Entry 8ID7 (X-ray diffraction, 2.65 A resolution); this record covers chain A.

# Chain A
Molecule: Probable dehydratase YbiW
From: Escherichia coli str. K-12 substr. MG1655
Notes: EC 4.2.1.-
UniProt: P75793 (GRE2_ECOLI); numbering as in UniProt (aligned over 1-810)
Sequence (810 residues; row label = number of the first residue in the row):
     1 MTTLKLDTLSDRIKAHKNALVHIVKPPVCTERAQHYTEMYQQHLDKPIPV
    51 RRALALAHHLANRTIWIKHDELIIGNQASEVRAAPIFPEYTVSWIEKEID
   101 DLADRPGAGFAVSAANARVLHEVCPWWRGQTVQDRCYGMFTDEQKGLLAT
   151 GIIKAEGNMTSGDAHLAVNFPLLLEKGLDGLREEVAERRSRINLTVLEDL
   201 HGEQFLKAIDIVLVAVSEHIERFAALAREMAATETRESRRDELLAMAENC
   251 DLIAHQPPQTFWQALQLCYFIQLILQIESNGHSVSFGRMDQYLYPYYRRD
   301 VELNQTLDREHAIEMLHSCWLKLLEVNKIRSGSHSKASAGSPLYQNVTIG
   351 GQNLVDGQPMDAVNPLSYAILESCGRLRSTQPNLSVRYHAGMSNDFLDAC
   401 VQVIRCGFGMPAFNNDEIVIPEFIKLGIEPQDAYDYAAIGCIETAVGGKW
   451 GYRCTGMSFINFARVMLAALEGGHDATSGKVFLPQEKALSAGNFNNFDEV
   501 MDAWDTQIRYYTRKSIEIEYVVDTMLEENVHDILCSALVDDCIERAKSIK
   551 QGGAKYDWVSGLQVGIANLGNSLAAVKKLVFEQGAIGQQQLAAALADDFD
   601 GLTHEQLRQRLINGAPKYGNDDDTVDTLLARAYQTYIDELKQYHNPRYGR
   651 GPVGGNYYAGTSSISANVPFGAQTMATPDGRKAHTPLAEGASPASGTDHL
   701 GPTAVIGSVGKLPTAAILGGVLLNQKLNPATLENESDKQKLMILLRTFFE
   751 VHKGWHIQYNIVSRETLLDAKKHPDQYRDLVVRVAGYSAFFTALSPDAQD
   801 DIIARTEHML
Disordered / not traced: 1-2
Sequence notes: engineered mutation Ala114 (Glu in P75793), Ala115 (Glu in P75793), Ala117 (Lys in P75793)
Curated features (UniProtKB/Swiss-Prot):
  - modified residue: Gly786 (Glycine radical)

# Overview
Chain A is Probable dehydratase YbiW (Escherichia coli str. K-12 substr. MG1655); the structure, Crystal
structure of YbiW in complex with 1,5-anhydroglucitol-6-phosphate in Escherichia coli, was determined by X-ray
diffraction, deposited together with 8ID0, 8YJN and 8YJO.
